Entry 3PXI (X-ray diffraction, 6.93 A resolution (low resolution: residue-level contacts below are approximate; hydrogen-bond / salt-bridge calls are withheld)); this record covers chains A and b of the 6 polymer chains in the assembly.

== Chain A ==
Molecule: Negative regulator of genetic competence ClpC/MecB
Organism: Bacillus subtilis
UniProt: P37571 (CLPC_BACSU); numbering as in UniProt; present here: 1-246, 252-280, 293-584, 599-664, 686-810
Amino-acid sequence (758 residues; numbered 1 to 810; 52 numbers in that range are skipped by the numbering (no residue carries them; nothing is unmodelled there); the number before each row is that of its first residue):
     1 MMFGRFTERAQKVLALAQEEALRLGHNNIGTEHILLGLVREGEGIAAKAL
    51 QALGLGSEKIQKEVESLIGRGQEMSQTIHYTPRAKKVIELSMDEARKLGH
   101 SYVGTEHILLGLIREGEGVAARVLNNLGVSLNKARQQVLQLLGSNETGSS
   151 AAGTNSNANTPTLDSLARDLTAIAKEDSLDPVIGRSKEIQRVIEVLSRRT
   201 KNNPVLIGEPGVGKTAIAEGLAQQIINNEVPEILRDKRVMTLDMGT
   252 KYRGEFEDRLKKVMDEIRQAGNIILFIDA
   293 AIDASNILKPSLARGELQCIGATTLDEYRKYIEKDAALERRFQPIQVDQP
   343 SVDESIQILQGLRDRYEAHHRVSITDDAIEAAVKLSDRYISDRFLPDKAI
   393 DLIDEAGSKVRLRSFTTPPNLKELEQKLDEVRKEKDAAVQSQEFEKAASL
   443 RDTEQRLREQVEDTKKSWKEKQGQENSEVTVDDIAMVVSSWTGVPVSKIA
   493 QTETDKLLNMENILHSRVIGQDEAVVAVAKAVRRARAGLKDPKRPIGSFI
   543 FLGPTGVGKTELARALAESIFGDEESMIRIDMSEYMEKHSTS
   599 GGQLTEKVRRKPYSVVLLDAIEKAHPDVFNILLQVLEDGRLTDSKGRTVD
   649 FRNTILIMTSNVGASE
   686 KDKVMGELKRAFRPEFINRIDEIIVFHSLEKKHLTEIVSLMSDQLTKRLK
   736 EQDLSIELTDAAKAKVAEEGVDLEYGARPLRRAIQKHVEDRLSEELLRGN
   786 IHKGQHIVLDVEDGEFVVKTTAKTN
Unresolved in the structure: 1-2, 150-154, 243-246, 252-257, 293-300, 409-410, 467-469, 485-491, 599-601, 641-645, 713-714, 808-810
Differences from the reference sequence: engineered mutation Ala280 (Glu in P37571), Ala618 (Glu in P37571)
UniProt features mapped onto this chain:
  - binding site (ATP): Gly208 to Thr215, Gly545 to Thr552

== Chain b ==
Molecule: Adapter protein mecA 1
Organism: Bacillus subtilis
UniProt: P37958 (MECA1_BACSU); residue numbers follow UniProt; this construct covers 108-218
Amino-acid sequence (111 residues; numbered 108 to 218; the number before each row is that of its first residue):
   108 LDDFQKEEQAVNQEEKEQKLQFVLRFGDFEDVISLSKLNVNGSKTTLYSF
   158 ENRYYLYVDFCNMTDEEVENQLSILLEYATESSISIHRLEEYGKLIISEH
   208 ALETIKKHFAS
Unresolved in the structure: 108-124

== How chain A and chain b interact ==
Contacting residue pairs (8):
  Glu43(A) - Glu198(b)
  Ile45(A) - Glu198(b)
  Gln140(A) - Ser192(b)
  Leu141(A) - Ser192(b)
  Leu141(A) - His194(b)
  Leu141(A) - Arg195(b)
  Leu142(A) - Arg195(b)
  Gly143(A) - Arg195(b)
Also at the interface, not in a pair above, chain A (7 interface residues in all): Gly44

== In short ==
7 residues of chain A and 4 residues of chain b are in contact. Curated annotation (UniProt) lists 16
ATP-binding residues on chain A.
Here chain A is Negative regulator of genetic competence ClpC/MecB and chain b is Adapter protein mecA 1, both
from Bacillus subtilis. Entry 3PXI (Structure of MecA108:ClpC) was determined by X-ray diffraction together
with 2Y1Q, 2Y1R and 3PXG from the same study.
